PDB entry 6YSL | electron microscopy, 3.50 A resolution | chains G and B of the 7 polymer chains in the assembly

# Chain G
Molecule: Motility protein A
Organism: Bacillus subtilis (strain 168)
UniProt: P28611 (MOTA_BACSU); residue numbers follow UniProt; this construct covers 1-270
Chain sequence (270 residues; row label = number of the first residue in the row):
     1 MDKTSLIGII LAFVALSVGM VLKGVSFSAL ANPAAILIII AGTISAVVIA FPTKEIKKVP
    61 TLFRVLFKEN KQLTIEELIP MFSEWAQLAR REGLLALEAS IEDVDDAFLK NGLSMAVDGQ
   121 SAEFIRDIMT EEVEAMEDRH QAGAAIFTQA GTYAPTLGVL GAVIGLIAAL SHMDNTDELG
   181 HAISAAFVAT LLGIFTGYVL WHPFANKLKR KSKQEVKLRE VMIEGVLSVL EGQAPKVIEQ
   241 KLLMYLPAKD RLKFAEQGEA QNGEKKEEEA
Disordered / not traced: 1-2, 257-270

# Chain B
Molecule: Motility protein B
Organism: Bacillus subtilis (strain 168)
UniProt: P28612 (MOTB_BACSU); numbering as in UniProt (aligned over 1-261)
Chain sequence (261 residues; each row starts with the number of its first residue):
     1 MARKKKKKHE DEHVDESWLV PYADILTLLL ALFIVLYASS SIDAAKFQML SKSFNEVFTG
    61 GTGVLDYSSV TPPENESDGI DEVKKEKEEK EKNKKEKEKA ADQEELENVK SQVEKFIKDK
   121 KLEHQLETKM TSEGLLITIK DSIFFDSGKA TIRKEDVPLA KEISNLLVIN PPRNIIISGH
   181 TDNMPIKNSE FQSNWHLSVM RAVNFMGLLI ENPKLDAKVF SAKGYGEYKP VASNKTAEGR
   241 SKNRRVEVLI LPRGAAETNE K
Disordered / not traced: 1-14, 40-261

# Chain G / chain B interface
Residue-residue contacts (12; chain G residue first):
  Pro-155(G) with Pro-21(B), hydrophobic
  Val-159(G) with Asp-24(B); Ile-25(B), hydrophobic
  Val-163(G) with Leu-28(B), hydrophobic
  Leu-166(G) with Leu-28(B), hydrophobic; Leu-32(B), hydrophobic
  Leu-170(G) with Val-35(B), hydrophobic
  Leu-179(G) with Leu-36(B), hydrophobic
  Ile-183(G) with Leu-32(B), hydrophobic
  Thr-190(G) with Ile-25(B)
  Tyr-198(G) with Trp-18(B); Pro-21(B)
Interface residues without a listed pair, chain G (11 interface residues in all): Thr-156, Phe-187
Interface residues without a listed pair, chain B (11 interface residues in all): Ser-17, Val-20, Leu-29

# In short
Chain G and chain B each contribute 11 residues to their interface.
Chain G is Motility protein A and chain B is Motility protein B, both from Bacillus subtilis (strain 168); the
structure, Structure of the flagellar MotAB stator complex from Bacillus subtilis, was determined by electron
microscopy together with 6YSF from the same study.
